Entry 9HNY (electron microscopy, 3.30 A resolution); this record covers chains CA and CQ of the 105 polymer chains in the assembly.

[Chain CA]
Molecule: 9S RNA
Source organism: Trypanosoma brucei
Sequence (620 nucleotides; numbered 1 to 620 plus 10 insertion-coded residues; 10 numbers in that range are skipped by the numbering (no residue carries them; nothing is unmodelled there); the number before each row is that of its first residue; a row labelled like 384A-384J holds insertion residues (384A, then the next letters in order)):
     1 UAAAUUAUGG UCAAUUGUUA GUAUUCAUAU UAAUUUUUUU AAAUGUUUUA UCAUUUUAUA
    61 AAGGUUUAUU UUUGAAAGAU UUUUUGUAUA AAAUUUUAGG AAUAGUUAAU AAUAAUUUAU
   121 AAUUUUGAUU AGAUUGUUUU GUUAAUGCUA UUAGAUGGGU GUGGAAAAAU AAAAAAAAUA
   181 AUUAAUAUAU AUCAAUAAUA AAUUAAAUUA AUCUAUUAGU CAGAAAUGGA UGCCAGCCGU
   241 UGCGGUAAUU UCUAUGCUUU UAAAUAUUAU ACAAUUAUCA UAUUAAAUUG UUAAGUGCUG
   301 AUUUAACCAA UAAAAAUAUA AAUAAUUUUU AUUUGUUUUU AAACACCAUU AGGUAUAUGC
   361 AAAUAUAAAA UUAUAGUAAU UAUA
384A-384J AAUUAUAUUA
   390 UAUUAUA
   402 UUUAUUCAUA UAAUUAAUAG GAUAAUAUUU GUAGUUUUUG AUACCAUGAU AAGGAUUAUA
   462 AAUUGAAAGU GUUAAUAUCA UAAUCAAAAU UUAUUAUUUA UAUUAAAUAU GUAUGUGUAG
   522 AUAAAAUAAG AAAUUAAAAA GGUAUUGUUG CCCACCAAUU UUUAUAAUAA AAAUAACGUG
   582 CAGUAAUUAA UAUAUUUAUA AAAAUAUAUU UUUUUUUUU
Not modelled in the structure: 208-227, 254-260, 349-353, 384A-384J, 402-416, 431-440, 489-510, 523-529, 538-559
Construct notes: conflict U614 (A1802 in X02547.1), U615 (G1803 in X02547.1), U616 (C1804 in X02547.1), U618 (A1806 in X02547.1), U619 (A1807 in X02547.1), U620 (A1808 in X02547.1)

[Chain CQ]
Name: uS17m
Source organism: Trypanosoma brucei
Chain sequence (336 residues; each row starts with the number of its first residue):
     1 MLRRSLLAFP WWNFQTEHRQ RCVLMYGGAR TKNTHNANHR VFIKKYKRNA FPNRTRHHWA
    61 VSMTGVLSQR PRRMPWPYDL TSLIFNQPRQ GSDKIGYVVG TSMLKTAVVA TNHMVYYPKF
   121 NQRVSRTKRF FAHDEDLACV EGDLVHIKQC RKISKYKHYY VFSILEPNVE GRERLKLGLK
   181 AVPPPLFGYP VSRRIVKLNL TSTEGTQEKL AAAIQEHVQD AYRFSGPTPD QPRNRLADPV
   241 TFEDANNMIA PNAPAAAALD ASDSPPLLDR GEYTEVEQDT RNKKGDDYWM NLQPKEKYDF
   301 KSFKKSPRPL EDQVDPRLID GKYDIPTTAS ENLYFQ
Not modelled in the structure: 1-9, 230-238, 255-336

[Chain CA / chain CQ interface]
Residue-residue contacts (142):
  U31(CA) with Ala37(CQ), sugar contact
  A32(CA) with His35(CQ), salt bridge to the phosphate
  A90(CA) with Arg89(CQ), hydrogen bond to the base
  A91(CA) with Arg89(CQ), hydrogen bond to the base; Gln90(CQ), base contact; Gln149(CQ), hydrogen bond to the sugar; Lys152(CQ), phosphate contact; His158(CQ), hydrogen bond to the phosphate
  A92(CA) with Gln90(CQ), sugar contact; Gly91(CQ), sugar contact; Lys94(CQ), phosphate contact; Phe130(CQ), sugar contact; His158(CQ), salt bridge to the phosphate; Tyr159(CQ), sugar contact
  A93(CA) with Pro75(CQ), sugar contact; His113(CQ), salt bridge to the phosphate; Lys128(CQ), phosphate contact
  U94(CA) with Val66(CQ), sugar contact; Leu67(CQ), sugar contact; Arg73(CQ), phosphate contact; Pro75(CQ), sugar contact; His113(CQ), salt bridge to the phosphate
  U95(CA) with Thr64(CQ), base contact; Gly65(CQ), hydrogen bond to the sugar; Val66(CQ), sugar contact; Gln69(CQ), sugar contact; Arg73(CQ), salt bridge to the phosphate; Arg126(CQ), salt bridge to the phosphate
  U96(CA) with Ser62(CQ), hydrogen bond to the sugar; Met63(CQ), hydrogen bond to the sugar; Gln69(CQ), sugar contact
  U97(CA) with Arg56(CQ), salt bridge to the phosphate; His57(CQ), hydrogen bond to the sugar; His58(CQ), phosphate contact; Trp59(CQ), phosphate contact; Ser62(CQ), hydrogen bond to the sugar
  A98(CA) with His57(CQ), phosphate contact; His58(CQ), phosphate contact; Trp59(CQ), hydrogen bond to the phosphate; Ala60(CQ), hydrogen bond to the phosphate
  G99(CA) with Asn49(CQ), hydrogen bond to the base; Ala50(CQ), hydrogen bond to the base; Phe51(CQ), hydrogen bond to the base; Arg56(CQ), salt bridge to the phosphate; His57(CQ), stacking on the base; Trp59(CQ), hydrogen bond to the base
  G100(CA) with Arg54(CQ), phosphate contact; Thr55(CQ), sugar contact; Arg56(CQ), base contact; His57(CQ), phosphate contact; Arg193(CQ), salt bridge to the phosphate
  A101(CA) with Arg54(CQ), sugar contact; Thr55(CQ), sugar contact; Arg193(CQ), salt bridge to the phosphate
  A102(CA) with Pro190(CQ), base contact; Val191(CQ), phosphate contact; Ser192(CQ), phosphate contact; Arg193(CQ), hydrogen bond to the phosphate
  U107(CA) with Met103(CQ), hydrogen bond to the sugar; Phe131(CQ), sugar contact; Lys155(CQ), salt bridge to the phosphate; Tyr156(CQ), phosphate contact
  A108(CA) with Met103(CQ), sugar contact; Leu104(CQ), hydrogen bond to the sugar; Thr106(CQ), hydrogen bond to the sugar; Ser154(CQ), hydrogen bond to the phosphate; Lys155(CQ), hydrogen bond to the phosphate; Tyr156(CQ), hydrogen bond to the phosphate; Lys157(CQ), hydrogen bond to the phosphate
  A109(CA) with Leu104(CQ), sugar contact; Lys105(CQ), phosphate contact; Ile153(CQ), phosphate contact; Ser154(CQ), phosphate contact; Lys157(CQ), salt bridge to the phosphate
  U110(CA) with Lys105(CQ), phosphate contact
  U120(CA) with Lys180(CQ), base contact
  A121(CA) with Ser102(CQ), phosphate contact; Met103(CQ), sugar contact
  A122(CA) with Phe131(CQ), phosphate contact
  U123(CA) with Arg129(CQ), salt bridge to the phosphate; Phe131(CQ), phosphate contact
  U124(CA) with Tyr189(CQ), stacking on the base
  U125(CA) with Tyr189(CQ), hydrogen bond to the phosphate; Pro190(CQ), base contact
  U126(CA) with Thr127(CQ), base contact
  A128(CA) with Thr55(CQ), base contact
  U129(CA) with Thr55(CQ), hydrogen bond to the base
  U130(CA) with Asn53(CQ), hydrogen bond to the base
  A131(CA) with Pro52(CQ), hydrogen bond to the sugar; Asn53(CQ), hydrogen bond to the base; Arg56(CQ), base contact
  G132(CA) with Tyr46(CQ), sugar contact; Phe51(CQ), sugar contact; His58(CQ), hydrogen bond to the sugar; Ser62(CQ), hydrogen bond to the base
  A133(CA) with His58(CQ), sugar contact; Ser62(CQ), sugar contact; Thr64(CQ), base contact
  U134(CA) with Thr64(CQ), hydrogen bond to the sugar
  G136(CA) with Thr64(CQ), hydrogen bond to the phosphate
  U137(CA) with Gly65(CQ), phosphate contact; Val66(CQ), hydrogen bond to the phosphate; Leu67(CQ), hydrogen bond to the phosphate; Ser68(CQ), phosphate contact
  U138(CA) with Phe14(CQ), base contact; Leu67(CQ), phosphate contact
  U139(CA) with Cys22(CQ), base contact; Arg30(CQ), hydrogen bond to the base; Thr31(CQ), hydrogen bond to the sugar
  U140(CA) with Thr31(CQ), sugar contact; Asn33(CQ), phosphate contact; Thr34(CQ), hydrogen bond to the sugar; Asn36(CQ), base contact
  G141(CA) with Asn33(CQ), phosphate contact; Asn36(CQ), base contact
  U146(CA) with Pro118(CQ), hydrogen bond to the sugar; Lys119(CQ), sugar contact
  G147(CA) with Pro118(CQ), phosphate contact; Lys119(CQ), hydrogen bond to the phosphate
  C148(CA) with Arg70(CQ), phosphate contact; Lys119(CQ), salt bridge to the phosphate
  U149(CA) with Asn36(CQ), hydrogen bond to the sugar; Arg70(CQ), salt bridge to the phosphate; Arg72(CQ), hydrogen bond to the base
  A150(CA) with Thr34(CQ), hydrogen bond to the sugar; His35(CQ), hydrogen bond to the sugar; Asn36(CQ), sugar contact; Arg40(CQ), salt bridge to the phosphate; Met63(CQ), phosphate contact; Arg70(CQ), salt bridge to the phosphate
  U151(CA) with Thr34(CQ), sugar contact; Ser68(CQ), hydrogen bond to the base
  U152(CA) with Lys32(CQ), hydrogen bond to the base
  A153(CA) with Tyr26(CQ), sugar contact
  A321(CA) with Asn121(CQ), hydrogen bond to the base; Gln122(CQ), base contact; Arg123(CQ), salt bridge to the phosphate
  U560(CA) with Lys44(CQ), salt bridge to the phosphate
  U561(CA) with Lys47(CQ), hydrogen bond to the phosphate; Arg48(CQ), hydrogen bond to the phosphate
  U562(CA) with Lys47(CQ), salt bridge to the phosphate
  U563(CA) with Gly226(CQ), phosphate contact
Also at the interface, not in a pair above, chain CQ (85 interface residues in all): Gln15, His18, Asn38, Met114, Val115, Tyr116, His133, Pro227

[Overview]
Chain CA and chain CQ form an interface of 52 and 85 residues respectively; the contacts include 48 hydrogen
bonds, 20 salt bridges and 2 aromatic stacking contacts. Polar pairs include A90(CA)-Arg89(CQ),
A91(CA)-Arg89(CQ) and G99(CA)-Asn49(CQ).
Here chain CA is 9S RNA and chain CQ is uS17m, both from Trypanosoma brucei. Entry 9HNY (Mitoribosomal small
subunit in complex with Mettl15 and Mettl17) was determined by electron microscopy.
